5KSB - chains G and H of the 5 polymer chains in the assembly; structure by X-ray diffraction, 2.90 A resolution.

[Chain G]
Protein: T15 TCR alpha TRAV20*02
Organism: Homo sapiens
Amino-acid sequence (206 residues; numbered 0 to 222; 17 numbers in that range are skipped by the numbering (no residue carries them; nothing is unmodelled there); the number before each row is that of its first residue; numbering starts at 0):
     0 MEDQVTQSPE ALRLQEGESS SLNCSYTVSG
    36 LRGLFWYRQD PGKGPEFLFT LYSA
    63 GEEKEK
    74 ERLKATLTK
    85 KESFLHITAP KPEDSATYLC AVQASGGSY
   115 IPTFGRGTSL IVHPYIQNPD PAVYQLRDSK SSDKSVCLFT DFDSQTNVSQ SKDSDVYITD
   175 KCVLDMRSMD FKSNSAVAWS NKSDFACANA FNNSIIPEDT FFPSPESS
Disordered / not traced: 0-1, 219-222
Disulfides: Cys23-Cys104, Cys151-Cys201

[Chain H]
Protein: T15 TCR beta TRBV9*01
Organism: Homo sapiens
Amino-acid sequence (243 residues; numbered 2 to 257; 13 numbers in that range are skipped by the numbering (no residue carries them; nothing is unmodelled there); the number before each row is that of its first residue):
     2 MGVTQTPKHL ITATGQRVTL RCSPRSGD
    37 LSVYWYQQSL DQGLQFLIQY YN
    63 GEERAKGNIL
    74 ERFSAQQF
    83 PDLHSELNLS SLELGDSALY FCASSNRGLG TDTQYFGPGT RLTVLEDLKN VFPPEVAVFE
   143 PSEAEISHTQ KATLVCLATG FFPDHVELSW WVNGKEVHSG VCTDPQPLKE QPALNDSRYA
   203 LSSRLRVSAT FWQNPRNHFR CQVQFYGLSE NDEWTQDRAK PVTQIVSAEA WGRAD
Disordered / not traced: 2, 257
Disulfides: Cys23-Cys104, Cys158-Cys223

[Interface between chain G and chain H]
Inter-chain disulfides: Cys176(G)-Cys184(H)
Pairs across the interface - 91 pairs, chain G then chain H:
  Arg37(G) - Gly112(H)
  Arg37(G) - Thr113(H)
  Phe40(G) - Asp114(H)
  Phe40(G) - Thr115(H)
  Tyr42(G) - Gln116(H)  hydrogen bond (side chain-backbone)
  Tyr42(G) - Phe118(H)  hydrophobic
  Gln44(G) - Gln44(H)  hydrogen bond
  Gln44(G) - Phe103(H)
  Gly47(G) - Leu101(H)
  Gly47(G) - Pro120(H)
  Lys48(G) - Phe103(H)
  Gly49(G) - Phe103(H)
  Gly49(G) - Gly119(H)
  Gly49(G) - Pro120(H)
  Pro50(G) - Phe118(H)
  Phe52(G) - Thr115(H)
  Phe52(G) - Tyr117(H)  hydrophobic
  Thr55(G) - Thr115(H)  hydrogen bond
  Tyr57(G) - Thr113(H)
  Gln107(G) - Leu111(H)
  Gln107(G) - Gly112(H)  hydrogen bond (side chain-backbone)
  Gln107(G) - Asp114(H)  hydrogen bond (side chain-backbone)
  Tyr113(G) - Gly112(H)
  Ile115(G) - Phe52(H)  hydrophobic
  Ile115(G) - Ala67(H)  hydrophobic
  Pro116(G) - Tyr42(H)
  Pro116(G) - Gln116(H)
  Phe118(G) - Leu50(H)  hydrophobic
  Phe118(G) - Gln116(H)
  Phe118(G) - Phe118(H)  hydrophobic
  Arg120(G) - Leu46(H)  hydrogen bond (side chain-backbone)
  Arg120(G) - Asp47(H)
  Arg120(G) - Gln48(H)  hydrogen bond (side chain-backbone)
  Arg120(G) - Gly49(H)
  Asp134(G) - His150(H)  salt bridge
  Tyr138(G) - Ser144(H)
  Tyr138(G) - Ala146(H)  hydrophobic
  Tyr138(G) - Glu147(H)
  Tyr138(G) - His150(H)
  Gln139(G) - Ser144(H)  hydrogen bond (backbone-side chain)
  Leu140(G) - Phe141(H)
  Leu140(G) - Glu142(H)
  Leu140(G) - Thr155(H)
  Leu140(G) - Val157(H)  hydrophobic
  Arg141(G) - Phe141(H)
  Arg141(G) - Glu142(H)  hydrogen bond (backbone-backbone)
  Ser143(G) - Val140(H)
  Ser143(G) - Phe141(H)
  Ser146(G) - Ala139(H)
  Ser146(G) - Phe141(H)
  Lys148(G) - Phe141(H)
  Lys148(G) - Thr161(H)  hydrogen bond
  Val150(G) - Phe141(H)  hydrophobic
  Val150(G) - Val157(H)  hydrophobic
  Val150(G) - Leu159(H)  hydrophobic
  Leu152(G) - Thr155(H)
  Thr154(G) - Arg208(H)
  Asp155(G) - Arg208(H)  salt bridge
  Gln164(G) - Leu190(H)
  Tyr171(G) - Leu190(H)  hydrophobic
  Tyr171(G) - Glu192(H)  hydrogen bond (side chain-backbone)
  Ile172(G) - Leu190(H)
  Thr173(G) - Asp186(H)
  Thr173(G) - Ser204(H)
  Thr173(G) - Arg206(H)  hydrogen bond
  Asp174(G) - Arg206(H)
  Cys176(G) - Cys184(H)  disulfide
  Cys176(G) - Thr185(H)
  Cys176(G) - Arg206(H)
  Val177(G) - Cys184(H)
  Leu178(G) - Gly182(H)
  Leu178(G) - Cys184(H)  hydrophobic
  Leu178(G) - Arg208(H)
  Asp179(G) - Ser181(H)
  Asp179(G) - Gly182(H)  hydrogen bond (backbone-backbone)
  Met180(G) - Gly182(H)
  Met180(G) - Arg208(H)
  Met180(G) - Val209(H)  hydrophobic
  Met183(G) - Lys153(H)
  Phe185(G) - Lys153(H)
  Phe185(G) - Arg208(H)
  Ser187(G) - Arg208(H)  hydrogen bond
  Ser189(G) - Arg206(H)  hydrogen bond (backbone-side chain)
  Val191(G) - Val157(H)  hydrophobic
  Val191(G) - Ser204(H)
  Val191(G) - Arg206(H)
  Trp193(G) - Leu159(H)  hydrophobic
  Trp193(G) - Leu190(H)  hydrophobic
  Trp193(G) - Ala202(H)  hydrophobic
  Phe215(G) - His150(H)
  Pro217(G) - Ala146(H)  hydrophobic
Also at the interface, not in a pair above, chain G (49 interface residues in all): Gly38, Ala190
Also at the interface, not in a pair above, chain H (54 interface residues in all): Tyr40, Gln55, Pro143, Thr151, Val183, Lys191, Gln193, Ser210

[In short]
Chain G and chain H form an interface of 49 and 54 residues respectively; the contacts include 1 disulfide
bond, 15 hydrogen bonds and 2 salt bridges. Polar contacts include Asp134(G)-His150(H), Asp155(G)-Arg208(H)
and Tyr42(G)-Gln116(H).
Chain G is T15 TCR alpha TRAV20*02 and chain H is T15 TCR beta TRBV9*01, both from Homo sapiens; the
structure, T15-DQ8.5-glia-gamma1 complex, was determined by X-ray diffraction, deposited together with 5KS9
and 5KSA.
